Entry 9GG7 (X-ray diffraction, 1.24 A resolution); this record covers chains A and B of the 4 polymer chains in the assembly.

== Chain A (and B) ==
Molecule: 14-3-3 protein sigma
Source organism: Homo sapiens
Notes: chain B of this document is another copy of the same molecule, construct and numbering; everything in this record applies to it too
UniProtKB: P31947 (1433S_HUMAN); residues 1-231 here = UniProt positions 1-231
Chain sequence (236 residues; each row starts with the number of its first residue; numbers below 1 keep their minus sign (Gly-4 is residue -4)):
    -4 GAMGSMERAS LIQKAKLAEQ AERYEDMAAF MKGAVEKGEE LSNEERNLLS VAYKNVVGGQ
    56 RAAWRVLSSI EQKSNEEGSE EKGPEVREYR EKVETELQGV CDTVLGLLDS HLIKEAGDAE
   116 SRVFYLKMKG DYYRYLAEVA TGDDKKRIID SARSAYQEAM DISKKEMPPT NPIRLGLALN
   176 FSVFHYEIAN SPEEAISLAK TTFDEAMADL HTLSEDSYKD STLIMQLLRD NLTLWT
Unresolved in the structure: 72, 77 (chain B: fully traced)
Differences from the reference sequence: expression tag (-4 to 0); engineered mutation Asn38 (Cys in P31947)
UniProt features mapped onto this chain:
  - site (Interaction with phosphoserine on interacting protein): Arg56, Arg129
  - modified residue (Phosphoserine): Ser5, Ser74
Glycans and other covalent adducts: 4-(3,4-dihydro-2H-quinoxalin-1-ylsulfonyl)benzaldehyde (TW8) linked to Lys122
Small-molecule neighbours: TW8 (4-(3,4-dihydro-2H-quinoxalin-1-ylsulfonyl)benzaldehyde): Asn42, Lys49, Phe119, Pro167, Ile168, Gly171, Asp215, Ile219

== Interface between chain A and chain B ==
Residue-residue contacts (41):
  Ser5(A) - Glu80(B)  hydrogen bond
  Gln8(A) - Lys77(B)
  Gln8(A) - Glu80(B)
  Lys9(A) - Glu80(B)
  Lys9(A) - Glu83(B)  salt bridge
  Leu12(A) - Leu62(B)
  Leu12(A) - Val81(B)  hydrophobic
  Leu12(A) - Tyr84(B)  hydrophobic
  Ala13(A) - Tyr84(B)
  Gln15(A) - Val61(B)
  Gln15(A) - Ile65(B)
  Ala16(A) - Ala58(B)
  Arg18(A) - Ala58(B)
  Arg18(A) - Tyr84(B)
  Arg18(A) - Val88(B)
  Arg18(A) - Glu91(B)  salt bridge
  Asp21(A) - Tyr84(B)  hydrogen bond
  Asp21(A) - Lys87(B)  salt bridge
  Phe25(A) - Tyr84(B)  hydrophobic
  Phe25(A) - Lys87(B)
  Gln55(A) - Arg18(B)
  Ala58(A) - Ala16(B)
  Ala58(A) - Arg18(B)
  Val61(A) - Gln15(B)
  Val61(A) - Ala16(B)  hydrophobic
  Leu62(A) - Leu12(B)  hydrophobic
  Ile65(A) - Leu12(B)  hydrophobic
  Ile65(A) - Gln15(B)
  Glu80(A) - Ser5(B)  hydrogen bond
  Glu80(A) - Gln8(B)
  Glu80(A) - Lys9(B)
  Val81(A) - Leu12(B)  hydrophobic
  Glu83(A) - Lys9(B)  salt bridge
  Tyr84(A) - Leu12(B)  hydrophobic
  Tyr84(A) - Ala13(B)
  Tyr84(A) - Arg18(B)
  Tyr84(A) - Asp21(B)  hydrogen bond
  Tyr84(A) - Phe25(B)  hydrophobic
  Lys87(A) - Asp21(B)  salt bridge
  Lys87(A) - Phe25(B)
  Glu91(A) - Arg18(B)  salt bridge
Other interface residues (no listed pair), chain A (22 interface residues in all): Val88
Other interface residues (no listed pair), chain B (24 interface residues in all): Met-2, Gln55

== Overview ==
22 residues of chain A face 24 of chain B across their interface, with 4 hydrogen bonds and 6 salt bridges.
Among the polar pairs are Lys9(A)-Glu83(B), Arg18(A)-Glu91(B) and Asp21(A)-Lys87(B). Covalently linked
compound TW8: at Lys122(A).
Chain A and chain B are both 14-3-3 protein sigma (Homo sapiens); the structure, Crystal structure of 14-3-3
sigma dC - C38N in complex with Tau pS324 peptide and covalent ..., was determined by X-ray diffraction.
